Entry 9NH8 (electron microscopy, 3.20 A resolution); this record covers chains J and W of the 12 polymer chains in the assembly.

# Chain J
Molecule: 205-nt DNA strand
Organism: synthetic construct
Sequence (205 nucleotides; numbered -102 to 102; the number before each row is that of its first residue; numbers below 1 keep their minus sign (DC-102 is residue -102)):
  -102 CCTGTTATTC CTAGTAATCA ATCAGTGCCT ATCGATGTAT ATATCTGACA CGTGCCTGGA
   -42 GACTAGGGAG TAATCCCCTT GGCGGTTAAA ACGCGGGGGA CAGCGCGTAC GTGCGTTTAA
    18 GCGGTGCTAG AGCTGTCTAC GACCAATTGA GCGGCCTCGG CACCGGGATT CTGATGGCTG
    78 GAATTCGCAC ATCTAAGCTT TAGTT
Disordered / not traced: -102 to -77, 80-102

# Chain W
Protein: Chromodomain-helicase-DNA-binding protein 1
Organism: Homo sapiens
Notes: EC 3.6.4.12
Reference sequence: O14646 (CHD1_HUMAN); numbering as in UniProt (aligned over 2-1327)
Amino-acid sequence (1329 residues; numbered -1 to 1327; the number before each row is that of its first residue; numbers below 1 keep their minus sign (Ser-1 is residue -1)):
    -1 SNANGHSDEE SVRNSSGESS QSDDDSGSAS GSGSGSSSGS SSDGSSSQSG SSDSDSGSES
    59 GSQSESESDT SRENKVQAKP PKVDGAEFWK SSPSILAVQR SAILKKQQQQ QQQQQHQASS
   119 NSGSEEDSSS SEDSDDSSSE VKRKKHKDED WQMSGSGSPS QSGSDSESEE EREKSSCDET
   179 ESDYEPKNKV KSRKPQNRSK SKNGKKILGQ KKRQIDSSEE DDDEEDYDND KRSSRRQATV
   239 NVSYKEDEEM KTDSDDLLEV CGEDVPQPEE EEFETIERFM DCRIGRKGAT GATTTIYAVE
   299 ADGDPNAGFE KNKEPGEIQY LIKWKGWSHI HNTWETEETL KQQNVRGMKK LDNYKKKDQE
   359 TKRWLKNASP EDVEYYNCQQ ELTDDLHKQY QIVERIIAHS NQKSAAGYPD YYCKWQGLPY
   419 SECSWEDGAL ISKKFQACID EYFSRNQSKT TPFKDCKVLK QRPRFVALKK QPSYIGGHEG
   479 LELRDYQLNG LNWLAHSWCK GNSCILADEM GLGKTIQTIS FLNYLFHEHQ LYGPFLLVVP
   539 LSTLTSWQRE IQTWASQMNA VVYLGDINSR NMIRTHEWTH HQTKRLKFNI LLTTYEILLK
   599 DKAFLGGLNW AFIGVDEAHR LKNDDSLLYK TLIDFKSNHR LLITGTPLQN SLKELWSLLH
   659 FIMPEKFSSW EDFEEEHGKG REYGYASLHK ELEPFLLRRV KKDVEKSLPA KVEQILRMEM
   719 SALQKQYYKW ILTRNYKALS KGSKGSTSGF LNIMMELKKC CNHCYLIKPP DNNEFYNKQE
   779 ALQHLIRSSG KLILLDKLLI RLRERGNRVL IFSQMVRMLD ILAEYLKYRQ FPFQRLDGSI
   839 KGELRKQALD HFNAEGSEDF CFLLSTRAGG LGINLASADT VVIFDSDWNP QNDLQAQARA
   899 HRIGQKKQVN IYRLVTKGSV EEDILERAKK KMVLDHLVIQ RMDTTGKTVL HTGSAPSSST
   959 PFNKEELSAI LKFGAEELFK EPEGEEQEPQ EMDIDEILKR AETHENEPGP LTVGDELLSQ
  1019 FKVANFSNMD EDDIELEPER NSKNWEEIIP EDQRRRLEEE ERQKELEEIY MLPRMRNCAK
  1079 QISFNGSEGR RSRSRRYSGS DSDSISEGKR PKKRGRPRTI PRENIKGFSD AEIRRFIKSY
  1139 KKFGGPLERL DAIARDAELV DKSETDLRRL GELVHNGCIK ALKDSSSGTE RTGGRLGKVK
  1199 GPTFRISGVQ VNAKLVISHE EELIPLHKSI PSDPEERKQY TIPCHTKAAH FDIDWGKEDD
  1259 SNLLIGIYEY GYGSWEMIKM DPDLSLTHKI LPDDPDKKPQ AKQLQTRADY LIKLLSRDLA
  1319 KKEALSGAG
Disordered / not traced: -1 to 266, 397-402, 450-459, 931-958, 1004-1040, 1076-1327
Sequence notes: expression tag (-1 to 1)
Curated features (UniProtKB/Swiss-Prot):
  - motif: Asp614 to His617 (DEAH box)
  - binding site (ATP): Asp506 to Thr513
  - modified residue: Ser215 (Phosphoserine), Ser216 (Phosphoserine), Thr237 (Phosphothreonine), Ser241 (Phosphoserine), Thr250 (Phosphothreonine), Ser252 (Phosphoserine), Ser471 (Phosphoserine), Ser1025 (Phosphoserine), Ser1040 (Phosphoserine), Ser1081 (Phosphoserine), Ser1085 (Phosphoserine), Ser1096 (Phosphoserine), Ser1098 (Phosphoserine), Ser1100 (Phosphoserine), Ser1102 (Phosphoserine), Ser1161 (Phosphoserine)
  - natural variant: Arg141 (R141G: In PILBOS), Arg460 (R460K: In PILBOS), Arg618 (R618Q: In PILBOS)
From the paper describing this entry:
  - mutagenesis - W1043A (10-fold), R1072A/R1074A: decreased catalytic activity
  - mutagenesis - R1072A/R1074A (1.8-fold): decreased binding to nucleotide-free (apo) conditions
  - mutagenesis - R732P/N750P: abolished catalytic activity
  - conformationally variable residues (loop rearrangement): Arg732 to Asn750
  - mutagenesis - R1072A/R1074A: decreased binding to presence of ADP BeF3

# Chain J / chain W interface
Residue-residue contacts - 13 pairs, chain J then chain W:
  DT13(J) with Lys348(W), phosphate contact
  DT14(J) with Lys348(W), salt bridge to the phosphate; Asn351(W), phosphate contact
  DG21(J) with Arg618(W), phosphate contact; Leu625(W), phosphate contact
  DT22(J) with Arg618(W), salt bridge to the phosphate; Ser624(W), hydrogen bond to the phosphate; Leu625(W), hydrogen bond to the phosphate; Leu626(W), phosphate contact
  DG23(J) with Arg618(W), phosphate contact; Lys620(W), phosphate contact
  DC24(J) with Lys620(W), salt bridge to the phosphate
  DT25(J) with Arg865(W), salt bridge to the phosphate
Also at the interface, not in a pair above, chain W (13 interface residues in all): Gly345, Leu597, His617, Asn621, Asp623

# Summary
7 residues of chain J and 13 residues of chain W are in contact, with 2 hydrogen bonds and 4 salt bridges.
Among the polar pairs are DT22(J)-Ser624(W), DT22(J)-Leu625(W) and DT14(J)-Lys348(W). From UniProt: 8
ATP-binding residues on chain W. The paper reports that W1043A and R1072A/R1074A of chain W reduce catalytic
activity; conformational variability at Arg732(W).
Here chain J is a 205-nt DNA strand (synthetic construct) and chain W is Chromodomain-helicase-DNA-binding
protein 1 (Homo sapiens). Entry 9NH8 (CHD1-nucleosome complex (anchored state)) was determined by electron
microscopy (same publication as 9EAR).
